Entry 4DDN (X-ray diffraction, 1.90 A resolution); this record covers chains A and C of the 4 polymer chains in the assembly.

== Chain A (and C) ==
Name: Ipomoelin
From: Ipomoea batatas
Notes: chain C of this document is another copy of the same molecule, construct and numbering; everything in this record applies to it too
Reference sequence: P93193 (P93193_IPOBA); numbering as in UniProt (aligned over 1-154)
Amino-acid sequence (160 residues; each row starts with the number of its first residue; numbers below 1 keep their minus sign (His-5 is residue -5)):
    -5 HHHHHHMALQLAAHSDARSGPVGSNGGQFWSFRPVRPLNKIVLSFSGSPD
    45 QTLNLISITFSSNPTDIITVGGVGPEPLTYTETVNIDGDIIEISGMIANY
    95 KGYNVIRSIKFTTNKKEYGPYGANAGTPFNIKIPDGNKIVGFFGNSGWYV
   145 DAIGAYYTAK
Unresolved in the structure: -5 to 0
Differences from the reference sequence: expression tag (-5 to 0)
Small-molecule neighbours: methyl alpha-D-galactopyranoside (AMG): Gly20, Gly21, Tyr97, Ser140, Gly141, Trp142, Tyr143, Asp145
From the paper describing this entry:
  - binding site for methyl alpha-D-galactopyranoside: Gly21, Tyr97, Gly141, Trp142, Tyr143, Asp145
  - specificity-determining residues: Gly21, Asp145
  - self-association interface (contacts with another copy of this molecule); pairs are residue here / residue on that copy: Asn19-His8 (hydrogen bond), Asn19-Leu5, Asn139-His8

== Chain A / chain C interface ==
Pairs across the interface (45):
  Ala2(A) - Thr121(C)
  Leu3(A) - Pro122(C)
  Leu3(A) - Phe123(C)
  Gln4(A) - Val16(C)
  Gln4(A) - Gly17(C)  hydrogen bond (side chain-backbone)
  Gln4(A) - Ile91(C)
  Gln4(A) - Pro122(C)  hydrogen bond (backbone-backbone)
  Gln4(A) - Phe123(C)
  Gln4(A) - Asn124(C)  hydrogen bond (backbone-backbone)
  Leu5(A) - Asn124(C)
  Ala6(A) - Ser13(C)
  Ala6(A) - Gly14(C)
  Ala6(A) - Val16(C)  hydrophobic
  Ala6(A) - Asn124(C)  hydrogen bond (backbone-backbone)
  Ala6(A) - Ile125(C)  hydrophobic
  Ala7(A) - Arg12(C)
  Ala7(A) - Ser13(C)
  Ala7(A) - Gly14(C)  hydrogen bond (backbone-backbone)
  His8(A) - Arg12(C)
  His8(A) - Tyr151(C)
  Ser9(A) - Ala11(C)
  Ser9(A) - Arg12(C)  hydrogen bond (backbone-backbone)
  Ala11(A) - Ser9(C)
  Ala11(A) - Ala11(C)
  Arg12(A) - His8(C)
  Arg12(A) - Ser9(C)  hydrogen bond (backbone-backbone)
  Ser13(A) - Ala6(C)
  Ser13(A) - Ala7(C)
  Gly14(A) - Ala6(C)
  Gly14(A) - Ala7(C)  hydrogen bond (backbone-backbone)
  Val16(A) - Gln4(C)
  Val16(A) - Ala6(C)  hydrophobic
  Gly17(A) - Gln4(C)  hydrogen bond (backbone-side chain)
  Ile91(A) - Gln4(C)
  Thr121(A) - Gln4(C)
  Pro122(A) - Leu3(C)
  Pro122(A) - Gln4(C)  hydrogen bond (backbone-backbone)
  Phe123(A) - Leu3(C)
  Phe123(A) - Gln4(C)
  Asn124(A) - Leu3(C)
  Asn124(A) - Gln4(C)  hydrogen bond (backbone-backbone)
  Asn124(A) - Leu5(C)
  Asn124(A) - Ala6(C)  hydrogen bond (backbone-backbone)
  Ile125(A) - Ala6(C)  hydrophobic
  Tyr151(A) - His8(C)
Other interface residues (no listed pair), chain A (23 interface residues in all): Asp10, Lys126
Other interface residues (no listed pair), chain C (22 interface residues in all): Ala2, Asp10

== In short ==
Chain A and chain C form an interface of 23 and 22 residues respectively, with 12 hydrogen bonds. Polar pairs
include Gln4(A)-Gly17(C), Gln4(A)-Pro122(C) and Gln4(A)-Asn124(C). Bound to chain A: methyl
alpha-D-galactopyranoside. From the paper: a binding site for methyl alpha-D-galactopyranoside at Gly21(A),
Tyr97(A) and Gly141(A) among others; specificity determinants Gly21(A) and Asp145(A).
Both chains are Ipomoelin (Ipomoea batatas). Entry 4DDN (Structure analysis of a wound-inducible lectin
ipomoelin from sweet potato) was determined by X-ray diffraction together with 3R50, 3R51 and 3R52 from the
same study.
